3JC9 - chains Aa and Ae of the 79 polymer chains in the assembly; structure by electron microscopy.

# Chain Aa (and Ae)
Protein: PilA
Source organism: Myxococcus xanthus DK 1622
Notes: chain Ae of this document is another copy of the same molecule, construct and numbering; everything in this record applies to it too
Amino-acid sequence (158 residues; row label = number of the first residue in the row):
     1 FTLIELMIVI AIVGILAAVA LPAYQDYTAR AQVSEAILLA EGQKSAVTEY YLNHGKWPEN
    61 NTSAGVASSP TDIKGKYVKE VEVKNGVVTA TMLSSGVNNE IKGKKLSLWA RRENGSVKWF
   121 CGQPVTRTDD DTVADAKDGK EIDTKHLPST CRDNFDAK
Modified positions: F1 (n-methylphenylalanine; MEA)

# Interface between chain Aa and chain Ae
Residue-residue contacts (6):
  S34(Aa) - M7(Ae)
  G115(Aa) - L21(Ae)
  G115(Aa) - Y24(Ae)
  G115(Aa) - Q25(Ae)
  S116(Aa) - L21(Ae)
  S116(Aa) - Q25(Ae)
Also at the interface, not in a pair above, chain Aa (4 interface residues in all): V117
Also at the interface, not in a pair above, chain Ae (7 interface residues in all): A18, P22, D26

# Overview
Chain Aa and chain Ae form an interface of 4 and 7 residues respectively.
Both chains are PilA (Myxococcus xanthus DK 1622). Entry 3JC9 (Architectural model of the type IVa pilus
machine in a non-piliated state) was determined by electron microscopy, deposited together with 3JC8.
